8SPI - chains A and E; structure by X-ray diffraction, 3.06 A resolution.

# Chain A
Protein: Angiotensin-converting enzyme 2
Organism: Homo sapiens
Notes: EC 3.4.17.23
UniProtKB: Q9BYF1 (ACE2_HUMAN); residues 19-615 here = UniProt positions 19-615
Chain sequence (597 residues; row label = number of the first residue in the row):
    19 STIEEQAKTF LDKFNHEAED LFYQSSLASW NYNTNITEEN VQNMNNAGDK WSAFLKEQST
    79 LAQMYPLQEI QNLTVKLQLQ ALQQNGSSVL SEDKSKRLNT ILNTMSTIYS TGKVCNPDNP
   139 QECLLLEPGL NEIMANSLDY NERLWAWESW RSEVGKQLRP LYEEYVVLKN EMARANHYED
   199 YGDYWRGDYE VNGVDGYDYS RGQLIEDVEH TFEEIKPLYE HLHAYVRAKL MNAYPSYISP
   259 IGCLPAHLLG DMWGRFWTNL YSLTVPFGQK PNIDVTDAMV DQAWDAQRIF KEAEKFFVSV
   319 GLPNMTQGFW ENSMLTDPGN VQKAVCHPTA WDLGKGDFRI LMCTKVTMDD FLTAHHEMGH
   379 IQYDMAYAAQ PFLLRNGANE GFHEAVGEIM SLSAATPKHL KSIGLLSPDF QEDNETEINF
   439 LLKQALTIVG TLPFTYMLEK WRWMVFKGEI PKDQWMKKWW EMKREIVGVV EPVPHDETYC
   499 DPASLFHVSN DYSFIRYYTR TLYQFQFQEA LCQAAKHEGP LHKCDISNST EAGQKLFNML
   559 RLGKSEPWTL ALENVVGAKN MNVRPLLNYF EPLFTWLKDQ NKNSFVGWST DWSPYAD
Disordered / not traced: 615
Disulfide bonds: Cys133-Cys141, Cys344-Cys361, Cys530-Cys542
Covalently attached groups: N-acetylglucosamine (NAG) linked to Asn53, Asn90, Asn103, Asn322, Asn546
Bound ions: Zn2+: His374, His378
UniProt features mapped onto this chain:
  - region (Interaction with SARS-CoV spike glycoprotein): Asp30 to Tyr41, Met82 to Pro84, Lys353 to Arg357
  - active site: Glu375 (Proton acceptor), His505 (Proton donor)
  - binding site (chloride): Arg169, Trp477, Lys481
  - binding site (substrate): Arg273, His345, Pro346, Tyr515
  - binding site (Zn(2+)): His374, His378, Glu402
  - glycosylation (N-linked (GlcNAc...) asparagine): Asn53, Asn90, Asn103, Asn322, Asn432, Asn546
  - mutagenesis: Ser19 (S19P: Increases slightly the interaction with RBD domain of SARS-CoV-2 spike protein), Gln24 to Lys26 (Slightly inhibits interaction with SARS-CoV spike glycoprotein), Gln24 (Q24T: Increases slightly the interaction with RBD domain of SARS-CoV-2 spike protein), Ala25 (A25V: Increases slightly the interaction with RBD domain of SARS-CoV-2 spike protein), Thr27 (T27Y: Increases slightly the interaction with RBD domain of SARS-CoV-2 spike protein. In sACE2.v2.2; increases interaction with RBD domain of SARS-CoV-2 spike protein ...), Leu29 (L29F: Increases slightly the interaction with RBD domain of SARS-CoV-2 spike protein), Lys31 (K31D: Abolishes interaction with SARS-CoV spike glycoprotein; K31Y: Increases slightly the interaction with RBD domain of SARS-CoV-2 spike protein), Asn33 (N33D: Increases slightly the interaction with RBD domain of SARS-CoV-2 spike protein), His34 (H34A: Increases slightly the interaction with RBD domain of SARS-CoV-2 spike protein), Glu37 (E37A: No effect on interaction with SARS-CoV spike glycoprotein), Asp38 (D38A: No effect on interaction with SARS-CoV spike glycoprotein), Leu39 (L39R: Increases slightly the interaction with RBD domain of SARS-CoV-2 spike protein), 48 further mutagenesis entries in UniProt

# Chain E
Protein: Spike protein S1
Organism: Severe acute respiratory syndrome coronavirus 2
Notes: fragment: receptor-binding domain
Chain sequence (217 residues; each row starts with the number of its first residue):
   319 RVVPSGDVVR FPNITNLCPF GEVFNATKFP SVYAWERKKI SNCVADYSVL YNSTFFSTFK
   379 CYGVSATKLN DLCFSNVYAD SFVVKGDDVR QIAPGQTGVI ADYNYKLPDD FMGCVLAWNT
   439 RNIDATSTGN YNYKYRLFRK SKLKPFERDI STEIYQAGNK PCNGVAGPNC YSPLQSYGFR
   499 PTYGVGHQPY RVVVLSFELL NAPATVCGPK LSTDLIK
Disordered / not traced: 319-333, 340, 522, 528-535
Disulfide bonds: Cys336-Cys361, Cys379-Cys432, Cys391-Cys525, Cys480-Cys488
Covalently attached groups: N-acetylglucosamine (NAG) linked to Asn343

# Chain A / chain E interface
Residue-residue contacts - 42 pairs, chain A then chain E:
  Ser19(A) with Ala475(E), hydrogen bond (side chain-backbone); Gly476(E); Asn477(E), hydrogen bond (backbone-side chain)
  Gln24(A) with Ala475(E); Gly476(E); Asn477(E), hydrogen bond; Asn487(E), hydrogen bond; Tyr489(E)
  Thr27(A) with Phe456(E); Ala475(E)
  Phe28(A) with Tyr489(E)
  Asp30(A) with Leu455(E); Phe456(E)
  Lys31(A) with Phe456(E); Tyr489(E); Ser490(E), hydrogen bond; Gln493(E), hydrogen bond
  His34(A) with Tyr453(E), hydrogen bond; Leu455(E)
  Glu35(A) with Gln493(E)
  Asp38(A) with Tyr449(E), hydrogen bond; Gly496(E); Arg498(E), salt bridge; Tyr501(E)
  Tyr41(A) with Thr500(E), hydrogen bond; Tyr501(E), hydrophobic
  Gln42(A) with Tyr449(E), hydrogen bond; Arg498(E), hydrogen bond
  Leu45(A) with Thr500(E)
  Met82(A) with Pro486(E), hydrophobic
  Tyr83(A) with Asn487(E), hydrogen bond; Tyr489(E), hydrogen bond
  Gln325(A) with Arg439(E), hydrogen bond; Val503(E)
  Asn330(A) with Thr500(E)
  Lys353(A) with Tyr501(E), hydrogen bond; Gly502(E), hydrogen bond (backbone-backbone); His505(E)
  Gly354(A) with Gly502(E); His505(E)
  Asp355(A) with Thr500(E)
  Arg357(A) with Thr500(E), hydrogen bond
Other interface residues (no listed pair), chain A (22 interface residues in all): Leu79, Glu329
Other interface residues (no listed pair), chain E (22 interface residues in all): Gly485, Gln506
The authors on this interface:
  - pairs named by the authors: Leu79(A)-Pro486(E) (hydrophobic contact), Met82(A)-Pro486(E) (hydrophobic contact), Gln493(E)-Lys31(A) (hydrogen bond), Gln493(E)-Glu35(A) (hydrogen bond)
  - hot spots on chain E (mutagenesis) - P486F: increased binding to Angiotensin-converting enzyme 2 (chain A)

# In short
The chain A/chain E interface involves 22 residues from each chain; the contacts include 17 hydrogen bonds and
1 salt bridge. Among the polar pairs are Asp38(A)-Arg498(E), Ser19(A)-Ala475(E) and Ser19(A)-Asn477(E). The
authors report hydrophobic contacts between Leu79(A) and Pro486(E) and Met82(A) and Pro486(E); hydrogen bonds
between Gln493(E) and Lys31(A) and Gln493(E) and Glu35(A). The paper reports that P486F of chain E increases
binding to Angiotensin-converting enzyme 2 (chain A).
Here chain A is Angiotensin-converting enzyme 2 (Homo sapiens) and chain E is Spike protein S1 (Severe acute
respiratory syndrome coronavirus 2). Entry 8SPI (Crystal structure of chimeric omicron RBD (strain XBB.1.5)
complexed with human ACE2) was determined by X-ray diffraction together with 8SPH from the same study.
